4HQO - chain A; structure by X-ray diffraction, 2.19 A resolution.

== Chain A ==
Molecule: Sporozoite surface protein 2
Source organism: Plasmodium vivax
Notes: fragment: adhesive domains
Reference sequence: Q9TVF0 (Q9TVF0_PLAVI); residue numbers follow UniProt; this construct covers 25-283
Chain sequence (266 residues; each row starts with the number of its first residue):
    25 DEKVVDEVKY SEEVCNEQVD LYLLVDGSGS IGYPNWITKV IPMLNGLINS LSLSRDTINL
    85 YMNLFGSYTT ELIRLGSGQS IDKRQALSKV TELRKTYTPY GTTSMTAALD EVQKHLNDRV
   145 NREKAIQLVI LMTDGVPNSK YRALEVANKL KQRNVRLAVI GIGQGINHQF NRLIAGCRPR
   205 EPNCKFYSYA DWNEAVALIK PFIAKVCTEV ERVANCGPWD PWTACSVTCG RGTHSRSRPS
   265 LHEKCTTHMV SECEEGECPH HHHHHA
Disordered / not traced: 25-29, 287-290
Construct notes: engineered mutation Gln42 (Ser in Q9TVF0), Ser91 (Asn in Q9TVF0), Ser128 (Asn in Q9TVF0), Arg180 (Ser in Q9TVF0); expression tag (284-290)
Disulfide bonds: Cys39-Cys231, Cys201-Cys208, Cys240-Cys269, Cys249-Cys277, Cys253-Cys282
Covalently attached groups: glycan linked to Thr252
Metal / ion sites: Mg2+: Ser52, Ser54, Thr127; Na+: Tyr85, Glu95
From the paper describing this entry:
  - post-translational modification sites: Thr252
  - Mg2+ coordination: Thr127

== In short ==
The Mg2+ site is built by Ser52, Ser54 and Thr127. Tyr85 and Glu95 form the Na+ site. From the paper: Mg2+
coordination by Thr127; a modification site at Thr252.
Chain A is Sporozoite surface protein 2 (Plasmodium vivax); the structure, Crystal structure of Plasmodium
vivax TRAP protein, was determined by X-ray diffraction together with 4HQF, 4HQK, 4HQL and 4HQN from the same
study.
